6X2O - chains B and C of the 3 polymer chains in the assembly; structure by X-ray diffraction, 2.55 A resolution.

# Chain B
Molecule: Ran-specific GTPase-activating protein 1
Organism: Saccharomyces cerevisiae
Reference sequence: P41920 (YRB1_YEAST); residues 62-201 here = UniProt positions 62-201
Sequence (140 residues; row label = number of the first residue in the row):
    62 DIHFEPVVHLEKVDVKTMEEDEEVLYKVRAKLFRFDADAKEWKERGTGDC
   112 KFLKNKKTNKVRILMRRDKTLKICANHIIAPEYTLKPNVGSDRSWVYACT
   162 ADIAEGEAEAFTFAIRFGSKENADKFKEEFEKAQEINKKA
Unresolved in the structure: 62-77, 201

# Chain C
Molecule: Exportin-1
Organism: Saccharomyces cerevisiae
Reference sequence: P30822 (XPO1_YEAST); numbering as in UniProt; present here: 1-376, 414-1058
Sequence (1024 residues; numbered -2 to 1058; 37 numbers in that range are skipped by the numbering (no residue carries them; nothing is unmodelled there); the number before each row is that of its first residue; numbers below 1 keep their minus sign (Gly-2 is residue -2)):
    -2 GGSMEGILDFSNDLDIALLDQVVSTFYQGSGVQQKQAQEILTKFQDNPDA
    48 WQKADQILQFSTNPQSKFIALSILDKLITRKWKLLPNDHRIGIRNFVVGM
    98 IISMCQDDEVFKTQKNLINKSDLTLVQILKQEWPQNWPEFIPELIGSSSS
   148 SVNVCENNMIVLKLLSEEVFDFSAEQMTQAKALHLKNSMSKEFEQIFKLC
   198 FQVLEQGSSSSLIVATLESLLRYLHWIPYRYIYETNILELLSTKFMTSPD
   248 TRAITLKCLTEVSNLKIPQDNDLIKRQTVLFFQNTLQQIATSVMPVTADL
   298 KATYANANGNDQSFLQDLAMFLTTYLARNRALLESDESLRELLLNAHQYL
   348 IQLSKIEERELFKTTLDYWHNLVADLFYE
   414 PLKKHIYEEICSQLRLVIIENMVRPEEVLVVENDEGEIVREFVKESDTIQ
   464 LYKSEREVLVYLTHLNVIDTEEIMISKLARQIDGSEWSWHNINTLSWAIG
   514 SISGTMSEDTEKRFVVTVIKDLLGLCEQKRGKDNKAVVASDIMYVVGQYP
   564 RFLKAHWNFLRTVILKLFKFMHETHEGVQDMACDTFIKIVQKCKYHFVIQ
   614 QPRESEPFIQTIIRDIQKTTADLQPQQVHTFYKACGIIISEERSVAERNR
   664 LLSDLMQLPNMAWDTIVEQSTANPTLLLDSETVKIIANIIKTNVAVCTSM
   714 GADFYPQLGHIYYNMLQLYRAVSSMISAQVAAEGLIATKTPKVRGLRTIK
   764 KEILKLVETYISKARNLDDVVKVLVEPLLNAVLEDYMNNVPDARDAEVLN
   814 CMTTVVEKVGHMIPQGVILILQSVFECTLDMINKDFTEYPEHRVEFYKLL
   864 KVINEKSFAAFLELPPAAFKLFVDAICWAFKHNNRDVEVNGLQIALDLVK
   914 NIERMGNVPFANEFHKNYFFIFVSETFFVLTDSDHKSGFSKQALLLMKLI
   964 SLVYDNKISVPLYQEAEVPQGTSNQVYLSQYLANMLSNAFPHLTSEQIAS
  1014 FLSALTKQCKDLVVFKGTLRDFLVQIKEVGGDPTDYLFAEDKENA
Unresolved in the structure: -2, 978-980, 1053-1058
Differences from the reference sequence: expression tag (-2 to 0); conflict Gly537 (Asp in P30822), Cys539 (Thr in P30822), Glu540 (Val in P30822), Gln541 (Lys in P30822), Cys1022 (Tyr in P30822); engineered mutation Lys582 (Glu in P30822)

# How chain B and chain C interact
Contacting residue pairs - 8 pairs, chain B then chain C:
  Val150(B) - Ile749(C)  hydrophobic
  Val150(B) - Thr753(C)
  Val150(B) - Pro754(C)
  Gly151(B) - Lys752(C)
  Gly151(B) - Pro754(C)
  Gly151(B) - Arg757(C)  hydrogen bond (backbone-side chain)
  Ser152(B) - Pro754(C)
  Asp153(B) - Pro754(C)

# In short
4 residues of chain B face 5 of chain C across their interface; the contacts include 1 hydrogen bond. Its one
hydrogen-bonded contact is Gly151(B)-Arg757(C).
Chain B is Ran-specific GTPase-activating protein 1 and chain C is Exportin-1, both from Saccharomyces
cerevisiae; the structure, Crystal Structure of unliganded CRM1(E571K)-Ran-RanBP1, was determined by X-ray
diffraction (same publication as 6X2M, 6X2P, 6X2R, 6X2S, 6X2U, 6X2V and 3 further entries).
